Entry 8X7U (electron microscopy, 3.57 A resolution); this record covers chains B and A of the 6 polymer chains in the assembly.

Chain B (and A):
Molecule: mini-chromosome maintenance complex 3
Organism: Thermococcus kodakarensis
Notes: chain A of this document is another copy of the same molecule, construct and numbering; everything in this record applies to it too
Amino-acid sequence (682 residues; numbered 1 to 682; the number before each row is that of its first residue):
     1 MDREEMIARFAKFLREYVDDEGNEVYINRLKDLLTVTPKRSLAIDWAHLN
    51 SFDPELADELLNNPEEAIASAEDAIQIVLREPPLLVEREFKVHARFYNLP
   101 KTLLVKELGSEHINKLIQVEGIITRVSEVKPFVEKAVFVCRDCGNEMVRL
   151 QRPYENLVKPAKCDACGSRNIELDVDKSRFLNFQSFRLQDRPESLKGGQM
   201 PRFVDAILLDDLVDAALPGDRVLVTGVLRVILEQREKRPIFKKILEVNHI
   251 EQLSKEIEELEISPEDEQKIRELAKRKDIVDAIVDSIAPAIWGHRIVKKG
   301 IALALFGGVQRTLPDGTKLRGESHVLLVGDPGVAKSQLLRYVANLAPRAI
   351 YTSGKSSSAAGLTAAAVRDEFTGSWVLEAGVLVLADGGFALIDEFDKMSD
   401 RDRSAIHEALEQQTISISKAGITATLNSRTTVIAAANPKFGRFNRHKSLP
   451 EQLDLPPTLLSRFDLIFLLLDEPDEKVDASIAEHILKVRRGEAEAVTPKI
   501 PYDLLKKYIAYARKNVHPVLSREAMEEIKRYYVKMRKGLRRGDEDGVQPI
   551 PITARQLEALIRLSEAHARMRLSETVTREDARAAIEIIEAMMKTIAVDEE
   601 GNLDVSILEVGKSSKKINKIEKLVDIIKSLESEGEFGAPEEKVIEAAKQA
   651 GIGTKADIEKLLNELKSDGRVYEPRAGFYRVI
Disordered / not traced: 15-26, 623-638, 671-682 (chain A: 15-26, 596-682)
Ligand contacts:
  - ADP (adenosine-5'-diphosphate), molecule 1: Ala290, Ile291, Trp292, His294, Asp330, Pro331, Gly332, Val333, Ala334, Lys335, Ser336, Gln337, Asn437, Ile481, Ile485
  - ADP, molecule 2: Ala554, Arg555, Glu558

How chain B and chain A interact:
Contacting residue pairs - 63 pairs, chain B then chain A:
  Lys130(B) with Phe241(A)
  Pro131(B) with Ser110(A); Phe241(A)
  Leu157(B) with Arg238(A)
  Val175(B) with Val230(A), hydrophobic
  Asp176(B) with Asn114(A)
  Phe180(B) with Ser110(A); Glu111(A); Ile113(A), hydrophobic
  Leu181(B) with Ser110(A)
  Asn182(B) with Gly109(A); Ser110(A), hydrogen bond (side chain-backbone); Glu111(A), hydrogen bond
  Val309(B) with Arg489(A), hydrogen bond (backbone-side chain)
  Arg311(B) with Arg489(A), hydrogen bond (side chain-backbone)
  Leu313(B) with Val488(A), hydrophobic
  Pro314(B) with Val496(A)
  Asp315(B) with Val496(A); Tyr502(A)
  Leu319(B) with Val488(A); Arg489(A)
  Arg320(B) with Arg489(A), hydrogen bond (backbone-side chain)
  Gln412(B) with Arg340(A)
  Leu520(B) with Leu486(A), hydrophobic; Arg490(A), hydrogen bond (backbone-side chain)
  Ser521(B) with Arg490(A)
  Arg522(B) with Arg490(A)
  Met525(B) with Leu486(A); Arg490(A), hydrogen bond
  Ile528(B) with Leu486(A), hydrophobic
  Lys529(B) with Ala479(A); Ala482(A); Glu483(A); Leu486(A)
  Val533(B) with Glu475(A); Asp478(A); Ala479(A)
  Arg536(B) with Asp471(A), salt bridge; Glu472(A), hydrogen bond (side chain-backbone); Pro473(A)
  Lys537(B) with Pro473(A), hydrogen bond (side chain-backbone); Asp474(A)
  Arg540(B) with Pro473(A)
  Val547(B) with Arg442(A); Asn444(A)
  Ile550(B) with Arg442(A); Asp471(A)
  Thr553(B) with Pro331(A); Gly332(A); Arg442(A), hydrogen bond
  Ala554(B) with Gly332(A); Asp471(A)
  Leu557(B) with Ala482(A), hydrophobic; Ile485(A), hydrophobic
  Glu558(B) with Ile485(A); Arg489(A), salt bridge
  Ile561(B) with Ile485(A), hydrophobic; Leu486(A), hydrophobic; Arg489(A)
  Arg562(B) with Arg489(A)
  Glu565(B) with Arg489(A), salt bridge
  Ser606(B) with Arg442(A), hydrogen bond
  Lys615(B) with Phe440(A)
Also at the interface, not in a pair above, chain B (45 interface residues in all): Arg40, Gly321, Tyr532, Gly546, Gln548, Ile607, Glu609, Lys619
Also at the interface, not in a pair above, chain A (39 interface residues in all): Pro239, Lys242, Lys243, Pro289, Asn344, Lys439, Gly441, His446, Pro498

In short:
45 residues of chain B and 39 residues of chain A are in contact, with 11 hydrogen bonds and 3 salt bridges.
Polar pairs include Arg536(B)-Asp471(A), Glu558(B)-Arg489(A) and Glu565(B)-Arg489(A). Bound to chain B: ADP.
Both chains are mini-chromosome maintenance complex 3 (Thermococcus kodakarensis). Entry 8X7U (MCM in complex
with dsDNA in presence of ATP) was determined by electron microscopy together with 9JA0 and 9JA1 from the same
study.
